PDB entry 2W6I | X-ray diffraction, 4.00 A resolution | chains H and I of the 9 polymer chains in the assembly

[Chain H]
Name: F1-atpase delta subunit
Source organism: Bos taurus
Notes: EC 3.6.3.14
UniProt: P05630 (ATPD_BOVIN); residues -21 to 146 here correspond to UniProt positions 1-168 (UniProt number = residue number + 22)
Amino-acid sequence (168 residues; each row starts with the number of its first residue; numbers below 1 keep their minus sign (Met-21 is residue -21)):
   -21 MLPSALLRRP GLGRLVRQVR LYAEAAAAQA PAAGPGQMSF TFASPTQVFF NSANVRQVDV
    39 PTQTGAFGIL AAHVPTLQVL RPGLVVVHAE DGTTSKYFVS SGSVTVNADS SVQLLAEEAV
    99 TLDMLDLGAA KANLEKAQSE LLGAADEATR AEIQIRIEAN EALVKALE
Unresolved in the structure: -21 to 17, 23, 27-78, 86-88, 96-129, 139-146
Swiss-Prot annotation at these positions:
  - modified residue (N6-acetyllysine): Lys114, Lys143

[Chain I]
Name: ATP synthase subunit epsilon, mitochondrial
Source organism: Bos taurus
Notes: EC 3.6.3.14
UniProt: P05632 (ATP5E_BOVIN); residues 0-50 here correspond to UniProt positions 1-51 (UniProt number = residue number + 1)
Amino-acid sequence (51 residues; row label = number of the first residue in the row; numbering starts at 0):
     0 MVAYWRQAGL SYIRYSQICA KAVRDALKTE FKANAMKTSG STIKIVKVKK E
Unresolved in the structure: 0-4, 23-37, 48-50
Swiss-Prot annotation at these positions:
  - modified residue (N6-acetyllysine): Lys20, Lys31, Lys36, Lys43

[How chain H and chain I interact]
Residue-residue contacts - 17 pairs, chain H then chain I:
  Ser79(H) - Tyr11(I)
  Ser79(H) - Ser15(I)  hydrogen bond
  Ser79(H) - Cys18(I)
  Gly80(H) - Tyr11(I)  hydrogen bond (backbone-side chain)
  Gly80(H) - Ser15(I)
  Glu95(H) - Ile12(I)
  Glu95(H) - Ser15(I)  hydrogen bond
  Glu95(H) - Gln16(I)  hydrogen bond (side chain-backbone)
  Glu95(H) - Ala19(I)
  Glu130(H) - Leu9(I)
  Glu130(H) - Arg13(I)  salt bridge
  Ile133(H) - Leu9(I)  hydrophobic
  Ile133(H) - Tyr14(I)  hydrophobic
  Ile133(H) - Ile17(I)  hydrophobic
  Arg134(H) - Ile17(I)
  Glu136(H) - Tyr14(I)  hydrogen bond
  Ala137(H) - Ala21(I)  hydrophobic

[Summary]
8 residues of chain H and 11 residues of chain I are in contact; the contacts include 5 hydrogen bonds and 1
salt bridge. Among the polar pairs are Glu130(H)-Arg13(I), Ser79(H)-Ser15(I) and Gly80(H)-Tyr11(I).
Chain H is F1-atpase delta subunit and chain I is ATP synthase subunit epsilon, mitochondrial, both from Bos
taurus; the structure, Low resolution structures of bovine mitochondrial F1-ATPase during controlled
dehydration: Hydration State 4B, was determined by X-ray diffraction, deposited together with 2W6E, 2W6F,
2W6G, 2W6H and 2W6J.
